8V1S - chains B and T of the 4 polymer chains in the assembly; structure by electron microscopy, 3.26 A resolution.

[Chain B]
Protein: DNA polymerase processivity factor
From: Human alphaherpesvirus 1 strain KOS
UniProt: H9E949 (H9E949_HHV1); residue numbers follow UniProt; this construct covers 1-340
Amino-acid sequence (340 residues; numbered 1 to 340; the number before each row is that of its first residue):
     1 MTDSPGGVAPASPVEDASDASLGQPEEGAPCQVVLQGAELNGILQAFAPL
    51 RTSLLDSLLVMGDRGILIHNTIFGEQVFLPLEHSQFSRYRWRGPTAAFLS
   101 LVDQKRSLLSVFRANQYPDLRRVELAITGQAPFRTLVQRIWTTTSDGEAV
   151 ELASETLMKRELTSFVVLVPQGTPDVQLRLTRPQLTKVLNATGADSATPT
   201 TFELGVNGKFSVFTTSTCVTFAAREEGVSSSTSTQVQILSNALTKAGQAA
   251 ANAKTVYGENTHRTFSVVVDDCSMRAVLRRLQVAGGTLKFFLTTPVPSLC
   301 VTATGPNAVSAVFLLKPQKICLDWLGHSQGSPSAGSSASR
Unresolved in the structure: 1-27, 229-251, 320-340

[Chain T]
Molecule: Template DNA
Sequence (50 nucleotides; row label = number of the first residue in the row; numbers below 1 keep their minus sign (DC-17 is residue -17)):
   -17 CACACACACACACACACAGATCCCCGGGTACCGAGCTCGAATTCGTAATC
Unresolved in the structure: -17 to -7, 27-32

[Chain B / chain T interface]
Contacting residue pairs - 8 pairs, chain B then chain T:
  Thr52(B) with DG17(T), phosphate contact; DC18(T), hydrogen bond to the phosphate
  Ser53(B) with DC18(T), phosphate contact
  Arg113(B) with DG17(T), salt bridge to the phosphate
  Arg279(B) with DT19(T), phosphate contact
  Arg280(B) with DC18(T), sugar contact; DT19(T), phosphate contact
  Gln282(B) with DT19(T), hydrogen bond to the phosphate
Interface residues without a listed pair, chain B (8 interface residues in all): Arg51, Ala276
Interface residues without a listed pair, chain T (5 interface residues in all): DA16, DC20

[In short]
8 residues of chain B and 5 residues of chain T are in contact; the contacts include 2 hydrogen bonds and 1
salt bridge. Among the polar pairs are Thr52(B)-DC18(T), Gln282(B)-DT19(T) and Arg113(B)-DG17(T).
Chain B is DNA polymerase processivity factor (Human alphaherpesvirus 1 strain KOS) and chain T is Template
DNA; the structure, Herpes simplex virus 1 polymerase holoenzyme bound to mismatched DNA in editing
conformation, was determined by electron microscopy together with 8EXX, 8V1Q, 8V1R and 8V1T from the same
study.
